5DOQ - chains A and C of the 3 polymer chains in the assembly; structure by X-ray diffraction, 3.05 A resolution.

== Chain A ==
Protein: Bd-type quinol oxidase subunit I
Source organism: Geobacillus thermodenitrificans (strain NG80-2)
UniProt: A4IKP6 (A4IKP6_GEOTN); numbering as in UniProt (aligned over 1-448)
Amino-acid sequence (448 residues; each row starts with the number of its first residue):
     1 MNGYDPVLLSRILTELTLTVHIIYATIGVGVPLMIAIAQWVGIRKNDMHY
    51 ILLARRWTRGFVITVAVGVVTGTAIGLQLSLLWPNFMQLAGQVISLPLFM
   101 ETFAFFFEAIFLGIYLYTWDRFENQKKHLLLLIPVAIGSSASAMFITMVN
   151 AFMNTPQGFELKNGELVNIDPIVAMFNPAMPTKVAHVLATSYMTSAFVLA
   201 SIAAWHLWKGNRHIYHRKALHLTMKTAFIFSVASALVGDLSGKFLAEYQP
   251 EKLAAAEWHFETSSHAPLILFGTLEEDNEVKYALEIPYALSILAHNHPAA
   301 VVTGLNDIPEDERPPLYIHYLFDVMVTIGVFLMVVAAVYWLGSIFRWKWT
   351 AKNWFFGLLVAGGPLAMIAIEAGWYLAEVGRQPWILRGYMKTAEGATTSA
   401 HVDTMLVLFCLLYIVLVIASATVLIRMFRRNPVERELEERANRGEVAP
Unresolved in the structure: 433-448
Construct notes: conflict Glu-123 (Lys in A4IKP6)
Bound ions: heme b/c Fe site 1: His-21, Glu-101; heme b/c Fe site 2: His-186, Met-325; cis-heme d hydroxychlorin gamma-spirolactone Fe near Glu-378 (its only coordinating residue here)
Residues lining bound ligands:
  - cis-heme d hydroxychlorin gamma-spirolactone (HDD): Arg-11, Thr-14, Glu-15, Leu-18, Thr-19, Ile-22, Trp-83, Ile-146, Thr-147, Val-149, Asn-150, Met-153, Glu-371, Trp-374, Tyr-375, Glu-378, Val-379, Arg-381, Gln-382
  - heme b/c (HEB), molecule 1: Leu-18, His-21, Ile-22, Tyr-24, Ala-25, Gly-28, Val-29, Thr-64, Val-65, Gly-68, Val-69, Gly-72, Thr-73, Ile-75, Gly-76, Leu-98, Glu-101, Thr-102, Phe-105, Ala-143, Ile-146, Thr-147, Val-187, Trp-374
  - heme b/c (HEB), molecule 2: Lys-183, His-186, Val-187, Thr-190, Met-193, Thr-194, Ala-235, Gly-238, Asp-239, Ser-241, Gly-242, Leu-245, Lys-252, Phe-322, Met-325, Val-326, Gly-329, Val-330, Ala-366, Ala-369, Ile-370, Gly-373, Trp-374, Leu-376, Ala-377

== Chain C ==
Protein: Putative membrane protein
Source organism: Geobacillus sp. PA-3
UniProt: A0A0Q0UXS2 (A0A0Q0UXS2_9BACI); residues 763-795 here correspond to UniProt positions 1-33 (UniProt number = residue number - 762)
Amino-acid sequence (33 residues; each row starts with the number of its first residue):
   763 MQTFLIMYAPMVVVALSVVAAFWVGLKDVHVNE
Unresolved in the structure: 763-765

== How chain A and chain C interact ==
Residue-residue contacts (37):
  Ile-37(A) / Phe-784(C)  hydrophobic
  Trp-40(A) / Phe-784(C)
  Val-41(A) / Gly-787(C)
  Val-41(A) / Val-791(C)  hydrophobic
  Arg-44(A) / His-792(C)
  Lys-45(A) / Val-791(C)  hydrogen bond (side chain-backbone)
  Lys-45(A) / His-792(C)
  Tyr-50(A) / Val-791(C)
  Pro-181(A) / Met-769(C)
  Pro-181(A) / Met-773(C)
  Val-184(A) / Met-773(C)  hydrophobic
  Ala-185(A) / Pro-772(C)  hydrophobic
  Ala-185(A) / Met-773(C)
  Ala-185(A) / Val-776(C)
  Tyr-192(A) / Val-780(C)  hydrophobic
  Arg-217(A) / Glu-795(C)  salt bridge
  His-221(A) / Asp-790(C)  hydrogen bond (side chain-backbone)
  Leu-222(A) / Val-791(C)  hydrophobic
  Lys-225(A) / Val-786(C)
  Lys-225(A) / Asp-790(C)  salt bridge
  Thr-226(A) / Ala-783(C)
  Ile-229(A) / Ser-779(C)
  Ile-229(A) / Ala-782(C)
  Ile-229(A) / Ala-783(C)  hydrophobic
  Ile-229(A) / Val-786(C)  hydrophobic
  Phe-230(A) / Ser-779(C)
  Phe-230(A) / Ala-783(C)  hydrophobic
  Ala-233(A) / Val-775(C)  hydrophobic
  Ala-233(A) / Ser-779(C)
  Leu-236(A) / Val-775(C)  hydrophobic
  Val-237(A) / Pro-772(C)
  Leu-240(A) / Ile-768(C)  hydrophobic
  Leu-240(A) / Pro-772(C)  hydrophobic
  Ile-344(A) / Glu-795(C)
  Phe-345(A) / Asp-790(C)
  Phe-345(A) / Glu-795(C)
  Lys-348(A) / Glu-795(C)  salt bridge
Also at the interface, not in a pair above, chain A (28 interface residues in all): Leu-33, Thr-182, Leu-188, Lys-243
Also at the interface, not in a pair above, chain C (19 interface residues in all): Ala-771, Leu-788

== Summary ==
The interface between chain A and chain C involves 28 residues on one side and 19 on the other, with 2
hydrogen bonds and 3 salt bridges. Polar contacts include Arg-217(A)/Glu-795(C), Lys-225(A)/Asp-790(C) and
Lys-348(A)/Glu-795(C). Chain A binds heme b/c and cis-heme d hydroxychlorin gamma-spirolactone.
Chain A is Bd-type quinol oxidase subunit I (Geobacillus thermodenitrificans (strain NG80-2)) and chain C is
Putative membrane protein (Geobacillus sp. PA-3); the structure, The structure of bd oxidase from Geobacillus
thermodenitrificans, was determined by X-ray diffraction (same publication as 5IR6).
